Entry 8OF4 (electron microscopy, 2.94 A resolution); this record covers chains G and J of the 11 polymer chains in the assembly.

== Chain G ==
Protein: Histone H2A type 1
From: Xenopus laevis
UniProt: P06897 (H2A1_XENLA); residues 0-129 here correspond to UniProt positions 1-130 (UniProt number = residue number + 1)
Chain sequence (130 residues; row label = number of the first residue in the row; numbering starts at 0):
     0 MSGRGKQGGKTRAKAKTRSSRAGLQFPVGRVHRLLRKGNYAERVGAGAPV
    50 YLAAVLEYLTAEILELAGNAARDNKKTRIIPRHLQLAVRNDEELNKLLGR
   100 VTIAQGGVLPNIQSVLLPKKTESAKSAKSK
Unresolved in the structure: 0-11, 120-129
Sequence notes: conflict Arg99 (Gly100 in P06897)
UniProt features mapped onto this chain:
  - modified residue: Ser1 (N-acetylserine), Lys5 (N6-(2-hydroxyisobutyryl)lysine), Lys9 (N6-(2-hydroxyisobutyryl)lysine), Lys36 (N6-(2-hydroxyisobutyryl)lysine), Lys74 (N6-(2-hydroxyisobutyryl)lysine), Lys75 (N6-(2-hydroxyisobutyryl)lysine), Lys95 (N6-(2-hydroxyisobutyryl)lysine), Gln104 (N5-methylglutamine), Lys118 (N6-(2-hydroxyisobutyryl)lysine)
  - cross-link (Glycyl lysine isopeptide (Lys-Gly)): Lys13 (interchain with G-Cter in ubiquitin), Lys15 (interchain with G-Cter in ubiquitin), Lys119 (interchain with G-Cter in ubiquitin)
What the authors report for this chain:
  - post-translational modification sites: Lys119 (citing earlier work)

== Chain J ==
Molecule: 145-nt DNA strand
From: Xenopus laevis
Sequence (145 nucleotides; row label = number of the first residue in the row; numbers below 1 keep their minus sign (DA-72 is residue -72)):
   -72 ATCGATGTATATATCTGACACGTGCCTGGAGACTAGGGAGTAATCCCCTT
   -22 GGCGGTTAAAACGCGGGGGACAGCGCGTACGTGCGTTTAAGCGGTGCTAG
    28 AGCTGTCTACGACCAATTGAGCGGCCTCGGCACCGGGATTCTGAT

== Chain G / chain J interface ==
Contacting residue pairs - 13 pairs, chain G then chain J:
  Ala12(G) with DA-41(J), phosphate contact
  Ala14(G) with DA-43(J), phosphate contact; DG-42(J), phosphate contact
  Lys15(G) with DA-43(J), phosphate contact; DG-42(J), hydrogen bond to the phosphate
  Thr16(G) with DA-43(J), phosphate contact
  Arg17(G) with DA-43(J), salt bridge to the phosphate
  Arg20(G) with DG-42(J), salt bridge to the phosphate
  Gly28(G) with DA-43(J), phosphate contact
  Arg32(G) with DG-44(J), salt bridge to the phosphate
  Arg42(G) with DG-35(J), sugar contact
  Arg77(G) with DC-54(J), sugar contact; DA-53(J), salt bridge to the phosphate
Also at the interface, not in a pair above, chain G (12 interface residues in all): Lys13, Arg29
Also at the interface, not in a pair above, chain J (8 interface residues in all): DG-45

== In short ==
The interface between chain G and chain J involves 12 residues on one side and 8 on the other, with 1 hydrogen
bond and 4 salt bridges. Polar pairs include Lys15(G)-DG-42(J), Arg17(G)-DA-43(J) and Arg20(G)-DG-42(J). The
paper reports a modification site at Lys119(G).
Chain G is Histone H2A type 1 and chain J is a 145-nt DNA strand, both from Xenopus laevis; the structure,
Nucleosome Bound human SIRT6 (Composite), was determined by electron microscopy.
